PDB entry 9UDF | electron microscopy, 2.93 A resolution | chains A and F of the 6 polymer chains in the assembly

Chain A:
Protein: Na(+)-translocating NADH-quinone reductase subunit A
From: Vibrio cholerae O395
Notes: EC 7.2.1.1
Reference sequence: A5F5X1 (NQRA_VIBC3); numbering as in UniProt (aligned over 1-446)
Sequence (446 residues; each row starts with the number of its first residue):
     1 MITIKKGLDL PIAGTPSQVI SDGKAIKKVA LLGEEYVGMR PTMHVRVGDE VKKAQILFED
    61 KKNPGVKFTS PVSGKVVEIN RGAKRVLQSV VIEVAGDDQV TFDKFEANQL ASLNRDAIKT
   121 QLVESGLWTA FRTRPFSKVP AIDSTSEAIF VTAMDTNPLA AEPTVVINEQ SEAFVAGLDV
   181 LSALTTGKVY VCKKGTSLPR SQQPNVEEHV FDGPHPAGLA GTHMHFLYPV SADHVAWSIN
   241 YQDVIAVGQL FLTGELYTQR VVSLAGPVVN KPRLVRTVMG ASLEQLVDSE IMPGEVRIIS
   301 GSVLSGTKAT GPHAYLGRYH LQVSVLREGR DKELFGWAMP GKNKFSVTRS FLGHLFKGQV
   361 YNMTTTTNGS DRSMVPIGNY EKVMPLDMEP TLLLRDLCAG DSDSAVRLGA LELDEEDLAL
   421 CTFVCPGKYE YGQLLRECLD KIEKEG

Chain F:
Protein: Na(+)-translocating NADH-quinone reductase subunit F
From: Vibrio cholerae O395
Notes: EC 7.2.1.1
Reference sequence: A5F5Y4 (NQRF_VIBC3); residue numbers follow UniProt; this construct covers 1-408
Sequence (414 residues; numbered 1 to 414; the number before each row is that of its first residue):
     1 MSTIIFGVVM FTLIILALVL VILFAKSKLV PTGDITISIN GDPEKAIVTQ PGGKLLTALA
    61 GAGVFVSSAC GGGGSCGQCR VKIKSGGGDI LPTELDHISK GEAREGERLA CQVAVKADMD
   121 LELPEEIFGV KKWECTVISN DNKATFIKEL KLAIPDGESV PFRAGGYIQI EAPAHHVKYA
   181 DFDVPEKYRG DWDKFNLFRY ESKVDEPIIR AYSMANYPEE FGIIMLNVRI ATPPPNNPNV
   241 PPGQMSSYIW SLKAGDKCTI SGPFGEFFAK DTDAEMVFIG GGAGMAPMRS HIFDQLKRLK
   301 SKRKMSYWYG ARSKREMFYV EDFDGLAAEN DNFVWHCALS DPQPEDNWTG YTGFIHNVLY
   361 ENYLKDHEAP EDCEYYMCGP PMMNAAVINM LKNLGVEEEN ILLDDFGGHH HHHH
Unresolved in the structure: 409-414
Construct notes: expression tag (409-414)
Ion coordination: 2Fe-2S cluster Fe: Cys76, Cys79, Cys111
Ligand contacts:
  - FAD (flavin-adenine dinucleotide): Tyr167, Arg210, Ala211, Tyr212, Ser213, Asn227, Val228, Arg229, Ala231, Thr232, Pro233, Pro234, Val240, Pro241, Pro242, Gly243, Gln244, Met245, Ser246, Ala283, Asp404, Asp405, Phe406, Gly407
  - 2Fe-2S cluster (FES): Leu56, Ser67, Ala69, Cys70, Gly71, Gly72, Gly74, Ser75, Cys76, Gly77, Gln78, Cys79, Leu109, Ala110, Cys111
Swiss-Prot annotation at these positions:
  - binding site ([2Fe-2S] cluster): Cys70, Cys76, Cys79, Cys111

Chain A / chain F interface:
Contacting residue pairs (16):
  Arg40(A) - Glu397(F)  salt bridge
  Thr42(A) - Asp372(F)
  Arg46(A) - Glu368(F)  salt bridge
  Lys61(A) - Asp372(F)  salt bridge
  Lys62(A) - Glu399(F)
  Lys84(A) - Lys392(F)  hydrogen bond (side chain-backbone)
  Lys84(A) - Asn393(F)
  Lys84(A) - Gly395(F)  hydrogen bond (backbone-backbone)
  Arg85(A) - Pro370(F)
  Arg85(A) - Glu371(F)  salt bridge
  Arg85(A) - Leu394(F)  hydrogen bond (side chain-backbone)
  Asp403(A) - Lys100(F)  salt bridge
  Glu445(A) - Ser99(F)  hydrogen bond (backbone-side chain)
  Glu445(A) - Lys100(F)
  Glu445(A) - Gly101(F)
  Gly446(A) - Arg104(F)
Other interface residues (no listed pair), chain A (11 interface residues in all): Arg81

Overview:
Chain A and chain F form an interface of 11 and 14 residues respectively, with 4 hydrogen bonds and 5 salt
bridges. Polar contacts include Arg40(A)-Glu397(F), Arg46(A)-Glu368(F) and Lys61(A)-Asp372(F). Ligands of
chain F: 2Fe-2S cluster and flavin-adenine dinucleotide.
Here chain A is Na(+)-translocating NADH-quinone reductase subunit A and chain F is Na(+)-translocating
NADH-quinone reductase subunit F, both from Vibrio cholerae O395. Entry 9UDF (Cryo-EM structure of
Na+-translocating NADH-ubiquinone oxidoreductase NqrB-G141A mutant from Vibrio cholerae reduced by NADH, with
bound ...) was determined by electron microscopy, deposited together with 9U5G, 9UD3, 9UD4, 9UD5, 9UD6, 9UD8
and 4 further entries.
